PDB entry 5B4I | X-ray diffraction, 1.11 A resolution | chain A

Chain A:
Molecule: Phycocyanobilin:ferredoxin oxidoreductase
Source organism: Synechocystis sp. PCC 6803
Notes: EC 1.3.7.5
UniProtKB: Q55891 (PCYA_SYNY3); residue numbers follow UniProt; this construct covers 1-248
Chain sequence (248 residues; numbered 1 to 248; the number before each row is that of its first residue):
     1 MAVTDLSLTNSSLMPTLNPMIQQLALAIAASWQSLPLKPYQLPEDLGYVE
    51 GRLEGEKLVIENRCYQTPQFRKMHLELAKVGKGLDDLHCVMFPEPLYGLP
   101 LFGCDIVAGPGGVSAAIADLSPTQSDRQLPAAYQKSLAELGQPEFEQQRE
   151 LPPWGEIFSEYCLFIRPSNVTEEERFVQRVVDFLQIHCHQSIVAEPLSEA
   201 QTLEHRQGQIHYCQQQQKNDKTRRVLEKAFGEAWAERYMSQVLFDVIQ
Unresolved in the structure: 1-7, 248
Sequence notes: engineered mutation D86 (Ile in Q55891)
Residues lining bound ligands: biliverdine ix alpha (BLA): E76, L84, D86, H88, C89, V90, G103, C104, D105, V107, S114, A115, I117, R149, L151, P152, W154, F158, F164, Y212, Q216, N219, K221, T222, V225, L226, L243, F244

In short:
Bound to chain A: biliverdine ix alpha.
Chain A is Phycocyanobilin:ferredoxin oxidoreductase (Synechocystis sp. PCC 6803); the structure, Crystal
structure of I86D mutant of phycocyanobilin:ferredoxin oxidoreductase in complex with biliverdin (data 2), was
determined by X-ray diffraction (same publication as 5B4H and 5B4J).
